7EG6 - chains E and J of the 11 polymer chains in the assembly; structure by electron microscopy, 3.10 A resolution.

Chain E:
Protein: Histone H3.2
Organism: Xenopus laevis
Reference sequence: P84233 (H32_XENLA); residues 1-135 here correspond to UniProt positions 2-136 (UniProt number = residue number + 1)
Chain sequence (135 residues; row label = number of the first residue in the row):
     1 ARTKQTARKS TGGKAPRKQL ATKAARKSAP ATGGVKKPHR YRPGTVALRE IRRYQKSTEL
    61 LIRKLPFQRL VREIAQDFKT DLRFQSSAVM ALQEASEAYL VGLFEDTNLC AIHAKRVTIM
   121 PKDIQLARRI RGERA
Unresolved in the structure: 1-39, 135
Swiss-Prot annotation at these positions:
  - modified residue: Arg2 (Asymmetric dimethylarginine), Thr3 (Phosphothreonine), Lys4 (Allysine), Gln5 (5-glutamyl dopamine), Thr6 (Phosphothreonine), Arg8 (Citrulline), Lys9 (N6,N6,N6-trimethyllysine), Ser10 (ADP-ribosylserine), Thr11 (Phosphothreonine), Lys14 (N6-(2-hydroxyisobutyryl)lysine), Arg17 (Asymmetric dimethylarginine), Lys18 (N6-(2-hydroxyisobutyryl)lysine), Lys23 (N6-(2-hydroxyisobutyryl)lysine), Arg26 (Citrulline), Lys27 (N6,N6,N6-trimethyllysine), Ser28 (ADP-ribosylserine), Lys36 (N6,N6,N6-trimethyllysine), Lys37 (N6-methyllysine), Tyr41 (Phosphotyrosine), Lys56 (N6,N6,N6-trimethyllysine) and 8 more in UniProt
  - lipidation: Cys110 (S-palmitoyl cysteine)

Chain J:
Molecule: 235-nt DNA strand
Sequence (235 nucleotides; each row starts with the number of its first residue; numbers below 1 keep their minus sign (DT-58 is residue -58)):
   -58 TAAAACCTCT ACAAATGTGG TATGGCTGAT TATGATCCTC TAGTACTTCT CGACAAGCTT
     2 CAGGATGTAT ATATCTGACA CGTGCCTGGA GACTAGGGAG TAATCCCCTT GGCGGTTAAA
    62 ACGCGGGGGA CAGCGCGTAC GTGCGTTTAA GCGGTGCTAG AGCTGTCTAC GACCAATTGA
   122 GCGGCCTCGG CACCGGGATT CTCCAGGGCG GCCGCGTATA GGGTCCATCA CATAA
Unresolved in the structure: -58 to 0, 147-176

Chain E / chain J interface:
Contacting residue pairs (24):
  Arg40(E) - DG82(J)  base contact
  Arg40(E) - DT83(J)  hydrogen bond to the sugar
  Arg40(E) - DG84(J)  hydrogen bond to the sugar
  Tyr41(E) - DT7(J)  hydrogen bond to the phosphate
  Tyr41(E) - DG84(J)  phosphate contact
  Arg42(E) - DT83(J)  phosphate contact
  Pro43(E) - DG82(J)  phosphate contact
  Pro43(E) - DT83(J)  phosphate contact
  Gly44(E) - DG82(J)  phosphate contact
  Gly44(E) - DT83(J)  hydrogen bond to the phosphate
  Thr45(E) - DT83(J)  phosphate contact
  Val46(E) - DT83(J)  hydrogen bond to the phosphate
  Ala47(E) - DT83(J)  phosphate contact
  Arg49(E) - DG8(J)  sugar contact
  Arg49(E) - DT9(J)  phosphate contact
  Lys56(E) - DA10(J)  phosphate contact
  Arg63(E) - DA91(J)  phosphate contact
  Arg63(E) - DG92(J)  phosphate contact
  Lys64(E) - DG92(J)  hydrogen bond to the phosphate
  Leu65(E) - DG92(J)  hydrogen bond to the phosphate
  Pro66(E) - DA91(J)  phosphate contact
  Arg69(E) - DA91(J)  salt bridge to the phosphate
  Arg83(E) - DA100(J)  sugar contact
  Arg83(E) - DG101(J)  sugar contact

Overview:
16 residues of chain E and 11 residues of chain J are in contact; the contacts include 7 hydrogen bonds and 1
salt bridge. Polar pairs include Arg40(E)-DT83(J), Arg40(E)-DG84(J) and Tyr41(E)-DT7(J).
Chain E is Histone H3.2 (Xenopus laevis) and chain J is a 235-nt DNA strand; the structure, Snf5 Finger Helix
bound to the nucleosome, was determined by electron microscopy (same publication as 7EGM and 7EGP).
